8K5O - chains M and H of the 56 polymer chains in the assembly; structure by electron microscopy, 2.42 A resolution.

# Chain M
Name: Reaction center protein M chain
Source organism: Halorhodospira halochloris
UniProt: A0A0X8X847 (A0A0X8X847_HALHR); residue numbers follow UniProt; this construct covers 1-320
Amino-acid sequence (320 residues; each row starts with the number of its first residue):
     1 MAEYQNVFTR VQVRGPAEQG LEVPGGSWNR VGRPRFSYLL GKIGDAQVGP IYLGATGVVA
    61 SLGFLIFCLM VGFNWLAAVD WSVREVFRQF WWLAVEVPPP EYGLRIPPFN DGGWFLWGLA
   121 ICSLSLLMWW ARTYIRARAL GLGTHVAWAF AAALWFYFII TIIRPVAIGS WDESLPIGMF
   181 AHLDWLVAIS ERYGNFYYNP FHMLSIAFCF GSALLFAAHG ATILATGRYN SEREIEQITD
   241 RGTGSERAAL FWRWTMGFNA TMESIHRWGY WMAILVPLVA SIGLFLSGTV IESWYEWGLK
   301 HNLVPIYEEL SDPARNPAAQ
Not modelled in the structure: 1, 320
Ion coordination: Fe ion: His-219, Glu-234, His-266 (shared with 2 residues of chain L)
Residues lining bound ligands:
  - Trans-Geranyl Bacteriochlorophyll B (A1LZM), molecule 1: Ile-51, Trp-91, Trp-129, Phe-156, Tyr-157, Ile-160, Leu-175, Met-179, Phe-180, His-182, Leu-183, Trp-185, Leu-186
  - Trans-Geranyl Bacteriochlorophyll B (A1LZM), molecule 2: Phe-64, Phe-67, Cys-68, Cys-122, Leu-126, Ala-153, Leu-154, Phe-156, Tyr-157, Ile-160, Trp-185, Leu-186, Val-187, Ile-189, Ser-190, Glu-191, Asn-195, Phe-196, Tyr-197, Asn-199, Phe-201, His-202, Ser-205, Ile-206, Cys-209, Phe-210, Val-276, Pro-277, Ala-280, Gly-283, Leu-284
  - Trans-Geranyl Bacteriochlorophyll B (A1LZM), molecule 3: Leu-186, Tyr-197, Phe-210
  - Trans-Geranyl Bacteriochlorophyll B (A1LZM), molecule 4: Tyr-197, His-202, Met-203, Ile-206, Ala-207, Phe-210, Gly-211, Leu-214, Met-272
  - Trans-Geranyl Bacteriopheophytin B (A1LZP), molecule 1: Ile-51, Tyr-52, Leu-53, Gly-57, Val-58, Ser-61, Phe-64, Leu-65, Leu-126, Trp-129, Arg-132, Thr-133, Val-146, Ala-149, Phe-150, Ala-153, Ala-273, Ile-274, Val-276, Pro-277
  - Trans-Geranyl Bacteriopheophytin B (A1LZP), molecule 2: Phe-210, Ala-213, Leu-214, Ala-217, Ala-218, Trp-252, Thr-255, Met-256
  - 2-O-octyl-beta-D-glucopyranose (BGL): Thr-56, Leu-124, Leu-127, Met-128, Ala-131, Ile-135
  - menaquinone 8 (MQ8), molecule 1: Phe-67, Cys-68, Val-71, Gly-72, Trp-75, Phe-115, Leu-119, Cys-122, Tyr-157, Thr-161, Leu-175, Pro-176, Ile-177, Gly-178, His-182
  - menaquinone 8 (MQ8), molecule 2: Leu-214, Leu-215, Ala-218, His-219, Thr-222, Ile-223, Ser-245, Ala-248, Ala-249, Trp-252, Thr-255, Met-256, Phe-258, Asn-259, Ala-260, Thr-261, Met-262, Ile-265, Trp-268, Met-272

# Chain H
Name: Photosynthetic reaction center H subunit
Source organism: Halorhodospira halochloris
UniProt: A0A0X8X838 (A0A0X8X838_HALHR); numbering as in UniProt (aligned over 1-274)
Amino-acid sequence (274 residues; each row starts with the number of its first residue):
     1 MEAFYPMGIA RFDWGIWAVI FFFVFLAGLI VYCRREDKRE GYPLISDPND KYGAPRLVSG
    61 TIPRVPKPKT FLLRDGRTIQ VPRQEKVEWD RNYKLEAQPT APWPGSPLEP IGNPMKAAIG
   121 PGAYAKREDK PELTWHNKQK IVPMRIATEY YVVEDDPDLR GAPVVGLCGG QGGRVRDIWV
   181 DRSECRIMYY EVEISPHTSG KDSVLLPQCF ARETRRMDGV WEIRVNSITA EQFRDVPRLS
   241 NPDQITPQEE DMVCAYYGAG TLYAVPGRTE PFLP
Not modelled in the structure: 196-201

# Chain M / chain H interface
Contacting residue pairs - 142 pairs, chain M then chain H:
  Ala-2(M) with Arg-212(H), hydrogen bond (backbone-side chain)
  Glu-3(M) with Cys-209(H); Phe-210(H); Arg-212(H)
  Tyr-4(M) with Gln-208(H); Cys-209(H), hydrophobic; Ala-211(H); Arg-212(H)
  Asn-6(M) with Cys-209(H), hydrogen bond
  Arg-10(M) with Asp-156(H); Pro-157(H); Arg-212(H); Glu-213(H)
  Val-11(M) with Val-152(H), hydrophobic; Asp-156(H); Pro-157(H); Ile-187(H), hydrophobic; Tyr-190(H); Glu-213(H)
  Gln-12(M) with Val-152(H); Val-153(H), hydrogen bond (backbone-backbone); Asp-156(H), hydrogen bond (backbone-side chain)
  Val-13(M) with Tyr-151(H); Val-152(H), hydrophobic; Val-180(H), hydrophobic; Cys-185(H); Arg-186(H); Ile-187(H), hydrophobic
  Arg-14(M) with Glu-149(H); Tyr-150(H); Tyr-151(H), hydrogen bond (backbone-backbone); Val-153(H)
  Gly-15(M) with Glu-149(H); Tyr-150(H)
  Pro-16(M) with Glu-149(H)
  Leu-21(M) with His-136(H)
  Tyr-38(M) with Val-153(H), hydrophobic; Asp-155(H); Asp-156(H), hydrogen bond
  Asp-45(M) with Glu-184(H)
  Pro-200(M) with Val-19(H), hydrophobic
  Phe-201(M) with Gly-15(H); Ala-18(H), hydrophobic; Val-19(H)
  Leu-204(M) with Phe-22(H), hydrophobic; Phe-23(H), hydrophobic
  Phe-208(M) with Phe-22(H), hydrophobic; Leu-26(H), hydrophobic
  Gly-227(M) with Cys-209(H), hydrogen bond (backbone-side chain)
  Arg-228(M) with Pro-207(H); Cys-209(H); Phe-210(H); Cys-254(H), hydrogen bond (backbone-side chain); Thr-261(H)
  Tyr-229(M) with Phe-210(H); Cys-254(H); Gly-258(H)
  Asn-230(M) with Tyr-189(H), hydrogen bond; Glu-250(H); Cys-254(H), hydrogen bond
  Glu-232(M) with Arg-186(H), salt bridge
  Arg-233(M) with Lys-140(H); Ile-141(H); Asp-181(H), salt bridge; Met-188(H); Glu-250(H), salt bridge
  Glu-236(M) with Arg-127(H); Glu-132(H); Lys-140(H), salt bridge
  Gln-237(M) with Arg-127(H)
  Ile-238(M) with Phe-71(H), hydrophobic
  Thr-239(M) with Ile-79(H); Arg-83(H), hydrogen bond (backbone-side chain)
  Asp-240(M) with Arg-83(H), salt bridge; Lys-86(H), salt bridge; Arg-127(H), salt bridge; Glu-128(H), hydrogen bond (side chain-backbone); Pro-247(H)
  Arg-241(M) with Glu-40(H), salt bridge; Gly-41(H); Lys-86(H), hydrogen bond (backbone-side chain); Asp-90(H), salt bridge; Ala-125(H); Lys-126(H); Arg-127(H)
  Gly-242(M) with Ala-125(H); Arg-127(H); Asp-251(H)
  Thr-243(M) with Ala-123(H), hydrogen bond (side chain-backbone); Tyr-124(H); Ala-125(H); Asp-251(H), hydrogen bond (backbone-side chain)
  Glu-246(M) with Ala-125(H)
  Arg-247(M) with Pro-121(H), hydrogen bond (side chain-backbone); Ala-123(H), hydrogen bond (side chain-backbone); Ala-255(H)
  Arg-253(M) with Tyr-42(H), hydrogen bond; Leu-44(H)
  Phe-258(M) with Arg-34(H)
  Asn-259(M) with Arg-34(H), hydrogen bond (backbone-side chain); Asp-37(H)
  Ala-260(M) with Asp-37(H)
  Thr-261(M) with Glu-36(H); Asp-37(H); Glu-40(H)
  Glu-263(M) with Lys-69(H), salt bridge; Phe-71(H)
  Ser-264(M) with Glu-36(H); Asp-37(H), hydrogen bond
  Arg-267(M) with Tyr-32(H), hydrogen bond; Glu-36(H), salt bridge; Lys-69(H)
  Trp-268(M) with Ile-30(H), hydrophobic; Cys-33(H); Arg-34(H); Asp-37(H), hydrogen bond
  Trp-271(M) with Phe-25(H), hydrophobic; Leu-29(H), hydrophobic
  Leu-275(M) with Phe-22(H), hydrophobic; Phe-25(H), hydrophobic; Leu-26(H), hydrophobic; Leu-29(H), hydrophobic
  Val-279(M) with Phe-22(H), hydrophobic
  Ile-282(M) with Phe-22(H), hydrophobic
  Leu-286(M) with Trp-14(H); Ala-18(H), hydrophobic
  Thr-289(M) with Met-7(H)
  Val-290(M) with Met-7(H); Trp-14(H), hydrophobic; Gly-15(H)
  Ile-291(M) with Gly-15(H)
  Trp-297(M) with Asp-13(H), hydrogen bond; Gly-15(H); Ile-16(H)
  Lys-300(M) with Phe-4(H); Ala-10(H), hydrogen bond (side chain-backbone); Arg-11(H); Asp-13(H), salt bridge
  His-301(M) with Arg-11(H), hydrogen bond (backbone-side chain); Asp-13(H), salt bridge; Ile-16(H)
  Asn-302(M) with Arg-11(H)
Interface residues without a listed pair, chain M (56 interface residues in all): Glu-18
Interface residues without a listed pair, chain H (85 interface residues in all): Arg-39, Leu-73, Val-81, Gly-120, Gly-122, Trp-135, Met-144, Leu-159, Arg-182, Ser-183, Asn-226, Ser-227

# Summary
Chain M and chain H form an interface of 56 and 85 residues respectively; the contacts include 25 hydrogen
bonds and 13 salt bridges. Among the polar pairs are Glu-232(M)/Arg-186(H), Arg-233(M)/Asp-181(H) and
Arg-233(M)/Glu-250(H).
Chain M is Reaction center protein M chain and chain H is Photosynthetic reaction center H subunit, both from
Halorhodospira halochloris; the structure, Cryo-EM structure of the RC-LH core comples from Halorhodospira
halochloris, was determined by electron microscopy.
